Entry 8V11 (X-ray diffraction, 3.95 A resolution); this record covers chains B and D of the 4 polymer chains in the assembly.

[Chain B]
Molecule: Ipl1/Nuf2 chimera protein
Organism: Saccharomyces cerevisiae
UniProt: P33895 (NUF2_YEAST); the author numbering skips numbers that UniProt does not, so the offset changes along the chain: 60-64 = UniProt 2-6; 1007-1153 = UniProt 7-153; 1407-1451 = UniProt 407-451
Amino-acid sequence (227 residues; each row starts with the number of its first residue; note: 1195 numbers in that range are skipped by the numbering (no residue carries them; nothing is unmodelled there)):
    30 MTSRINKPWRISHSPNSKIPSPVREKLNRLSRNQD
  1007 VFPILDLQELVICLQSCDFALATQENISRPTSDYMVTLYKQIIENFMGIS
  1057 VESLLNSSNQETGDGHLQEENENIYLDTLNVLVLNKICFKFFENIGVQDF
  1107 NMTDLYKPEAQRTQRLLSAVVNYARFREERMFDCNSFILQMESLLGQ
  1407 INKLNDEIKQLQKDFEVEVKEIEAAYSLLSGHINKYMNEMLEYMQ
Disordered / not traced: 30-47
Construct notes: conflict Ala1430 (Ile430 in P33895), Ala1431 (Glu431 in P33895)
What the authors report for this chain:
  - post-translational modification sites: Ser50 (citing earlier work)

[Chain D]
Molecule: Kinetochore protein SPC25
Organism: Saccharomyces cerevisiae
UniProt: P40014 (SPC25_YEAST); residue numbers follow UniProt; this construct covers 1-31, 138-220
Amino-acid sequence (114 residues; row label = number of the first residue in the row; note: 106 numbers in that range are skipped by the numbering (no residue carries them; nothing is unmodelled there)):
     1 MASIDAFSDLERRMDGFQKDVAQVLARQQNH
   138 VALYERLLQLRVLPGASDVHDVRFVFGDDSRCWIEVAMHGDHVIGNSHPA
   188 LDPKSRATLEHVLTVQGDLAAFLVVARDMLLAS
Disordered / not traced: 1
Curated features (UniProtKB/Swiss-Prot):
  - modified residue: Ala2 (N-acetylalanine)

[Interface between chain B and chain D]
Residue-residue contacts - 18 pairs, chain B then chain D:
  Glu1429(B) - Ala2(D)
  Glu1429(B) - Ser3(D)  hydrogen bond (side chain-backbone)
  Glu1429(B) - Ile4(D)
  Tyr1432(B) - Ser3(D)
  Tyr1432(B) - Ile4(D)
  Ser1433(B) - Ala2(D)  hydrogen bond (side chain-backbone)
  Ser1433(B) - Ser3(D)  hydrogen bond (side chain-backbone)
  Ser1436(B) - Ser3(D)  hydrogen bond
  Ile1439(B) - Leu10(D)  hydrophobic
  Asn1440(B) - Leu10(D)
  Asn1440(B) - Arg13(D)  hydrogen bond
  Met1443(B) - Arg13(D)
  Met1443(B) - Met14(D)  hydrophobic
  Asn1444(B) - Arg13(D)  hydrogen bond
  Met1446(B) - Phe17(D)  hydrophobic
  Leu1447(B) - Phe17(D)  hydrophobic
  Met1450(B) - Asp20(D)
  Met1450(B) - Val24(D)  hydrophobic
Other interface residues (no listed pair), chain B (12 interface residues in all): Tyr1442
Other interface residues (no listed pair), chain D (10 interface residues in all): Phe7

[Overview]
The interface between chain B and chain D involves 12 residues on one side and 10 on the other; the contacts
include 6 hydrogen bonds. Polar contacts include Glu1429(B)-Ser3(D), Ser1433(B)-Ala2(D) and
Ser1433(B)-Ser3(D). From the paper: a modification site at Ser50(B).
Here chain B is Ipl1/Nuf2 chimera protein and chain D is Kinetochore protein SPC25, both from Saccharomyces
cerevisiae. Entry 8V11 (Structure of a Saccharomyces cerevisiae Ipl1 peptide Bound to dwarf Ndc80 complex) was
determined by X-ray diffraction (same publication as 8V10).
